Entry 6DBR (electron microscopy, 4.00 A resolution); this record covers chains C and E of the 8 polymer chains in the assembly.

[Chain C]
Molecule: Recombination activating gene 1 - MBP chimera
Source organism: Escherichia coli
Notes: EC 2.3.2.27
Reference sequence: chimeric construct of P0AEX9, O13033: residues -113 to 250 from P0AEX9 (MALE_ECOLI) positions 29-392 (UniProt number = residue number + 142); residues 271-1031 from O13033 positions 271-1031 (same numbers)
Sequence (1159 residues; each row starts with the number of its first residue; numbers below 1 keep their minus sign (Met-127 is residue -127)):
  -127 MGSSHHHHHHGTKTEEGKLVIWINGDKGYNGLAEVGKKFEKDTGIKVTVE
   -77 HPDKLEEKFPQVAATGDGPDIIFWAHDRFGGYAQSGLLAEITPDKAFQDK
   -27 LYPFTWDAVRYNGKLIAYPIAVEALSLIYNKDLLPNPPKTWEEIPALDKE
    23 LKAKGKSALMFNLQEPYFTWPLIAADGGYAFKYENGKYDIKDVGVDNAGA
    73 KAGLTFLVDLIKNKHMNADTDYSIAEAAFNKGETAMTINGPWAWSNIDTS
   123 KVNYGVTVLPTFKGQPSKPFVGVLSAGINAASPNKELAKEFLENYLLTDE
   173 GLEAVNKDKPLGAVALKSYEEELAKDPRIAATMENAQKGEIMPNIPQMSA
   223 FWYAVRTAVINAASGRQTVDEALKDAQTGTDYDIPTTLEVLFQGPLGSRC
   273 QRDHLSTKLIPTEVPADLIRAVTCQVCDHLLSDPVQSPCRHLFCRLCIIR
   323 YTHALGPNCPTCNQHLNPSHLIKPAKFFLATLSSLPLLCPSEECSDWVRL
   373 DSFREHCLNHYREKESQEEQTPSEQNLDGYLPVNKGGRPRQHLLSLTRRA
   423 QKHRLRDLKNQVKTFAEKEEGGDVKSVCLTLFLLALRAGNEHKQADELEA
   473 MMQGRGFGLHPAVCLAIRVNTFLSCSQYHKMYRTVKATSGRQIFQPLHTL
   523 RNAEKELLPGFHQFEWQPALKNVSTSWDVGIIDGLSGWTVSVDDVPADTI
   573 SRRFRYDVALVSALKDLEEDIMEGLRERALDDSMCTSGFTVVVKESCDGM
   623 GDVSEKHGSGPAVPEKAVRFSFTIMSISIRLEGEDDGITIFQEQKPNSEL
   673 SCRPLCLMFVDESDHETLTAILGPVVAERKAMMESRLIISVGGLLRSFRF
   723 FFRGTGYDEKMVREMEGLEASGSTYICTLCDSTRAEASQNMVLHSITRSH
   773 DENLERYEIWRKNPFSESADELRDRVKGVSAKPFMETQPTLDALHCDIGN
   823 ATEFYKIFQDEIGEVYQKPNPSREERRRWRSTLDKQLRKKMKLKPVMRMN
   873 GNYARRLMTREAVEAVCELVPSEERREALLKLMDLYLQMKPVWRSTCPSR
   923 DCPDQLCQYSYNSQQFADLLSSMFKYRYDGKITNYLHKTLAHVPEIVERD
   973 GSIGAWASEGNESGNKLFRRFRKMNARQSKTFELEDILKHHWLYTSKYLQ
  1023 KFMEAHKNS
Unresolved in the structure: -127 to 479, 627-634, 1030-1031
Construct notes: initiating methionine (-127); expression tag (-126 to -114); linker (251-270)
Metal / ion sites: Ca2+ site 1: Asp620, Glu984 (shared with 1 residue of chain G); Ca2+ site 2: Asp730 (shared with 2 residues of chain G); Zn2+: Cys749, Cys752, His959, His964
What the authors report for this chain:
  - catalytic residues: Asp620, Glu684, Asp730, Glu984
  - binding site for Forward strand of melted RSS substrate DNA: Arg999, Gln1000

[Chain E]
Molecule: Forward strand of unmelted RSS substrate DNA
Sequence (34 nucleotides; row label = number of the first residue in the row):
     1 GATCTGGCCTGTCTTACACAGTGCTACAGACTGG

[How chain C and chain E interact]
Contacting residue pairs - 15 pairs, chain C then chain E:
  Ser496(C) - DT22(E)  hydrogen bond to the phosphate
  Ser496(C) - DG23(E)  hydrogen bond to the phosphate
  Cys497(C) - DG23(E)  hydrogen bond to the phosphate
  Ser498(C) - DT22(E)  hydrogen bond to the phosphate
  Arg523(C) - DC24(E)  salt bridge to the phosphate
  Arg523(C) - DT25(E)  base contact
  Met996(C) - DG23(E)  phosphate contact
  Asn997(C) - DG23(E)  phosphate contact
  Ala998(C) - DT22(E)  phosphate contact
  Arg999(C) - DG21(E)  hydrogen bond to the base
  Arg999(C) - DT22(E)  base contact
  Arg999(C) - DG23(E)  sugar contact
  Arg999(C) - DC24(E)  sugar contact
  Gln1000(C) - DG21(E)  hydrogen bond to the base
  Lys1011(C) - DC24(E)  salt bridge to the phosphate
Other interface residues (no listed pair), chain C (12 interface residues in all): Asp1008, His1012
Other interface residues (no listed pair), chain E (6 interface residues in all): DA20

[Summary]
Chain C and chain E form an interface of 12 and 6 residues respectively, with 6 hydrogen bonds and 2 salt
bridges. Polar pairs include Arg999(C)-DG21(E), Gln1000(C)-DG21(E) and Ser496(C)-DT22(E). The paper reports
catalytic residues Asp620(C), Glu684(C) and Asp730(C) among others; a binding site for Forward strand of
melted RSS substrate DNA at Arg999(C) and Gln1000(C).
Here chain C is Recombination activating gene 1 - MBP chimera (Escherichia coli) and chain E is Forward strand
of unmelted RSS substrate DNA. Entry 6DBR (Cryo-EM structure of RAG in complex with one melted RSS and one
unmelted RSS) was determined by electron microscopy (same publication as 6DBI, 6DBJ, 6DBL, 6DBO, 6DBQ, 6DBT
and 4 further entries).
